PDB entry 1NDI | X-ray diffraction, 2.30 A resolution | chain A

Chain A:
Name: Carnitine Acetyltransferase
Organism: Mus musculus
Notes: EC 2.3.1.7
UniProt: P47934 (CACP_MOUSE); residues 30-625 here = UniProt positions 30-625
Sequence (596 residues; row label = number of the first residue in the row):
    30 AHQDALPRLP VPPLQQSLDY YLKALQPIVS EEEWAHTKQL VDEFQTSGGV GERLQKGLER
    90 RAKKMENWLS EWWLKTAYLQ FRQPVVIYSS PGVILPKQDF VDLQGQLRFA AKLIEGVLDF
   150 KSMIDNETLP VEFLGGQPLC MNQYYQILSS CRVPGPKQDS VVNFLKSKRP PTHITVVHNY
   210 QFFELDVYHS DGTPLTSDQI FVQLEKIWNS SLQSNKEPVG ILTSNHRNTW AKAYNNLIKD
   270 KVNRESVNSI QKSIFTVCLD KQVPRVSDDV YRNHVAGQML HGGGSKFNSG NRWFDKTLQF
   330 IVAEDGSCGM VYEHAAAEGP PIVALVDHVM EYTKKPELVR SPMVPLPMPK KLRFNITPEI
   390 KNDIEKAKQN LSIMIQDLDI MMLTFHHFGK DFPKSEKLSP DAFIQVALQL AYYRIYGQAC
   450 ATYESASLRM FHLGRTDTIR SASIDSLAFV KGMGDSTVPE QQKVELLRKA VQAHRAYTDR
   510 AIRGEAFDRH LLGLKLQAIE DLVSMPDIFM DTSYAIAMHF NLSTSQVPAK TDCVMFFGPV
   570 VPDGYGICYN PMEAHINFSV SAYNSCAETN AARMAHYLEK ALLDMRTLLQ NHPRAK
UniProt features mapped onto this chain:
  - motif: Ala-624, Lys-625 (Microbody targeting signal)
  - active site: His-343 (Proton acceptor)
  - binding site (CoA): Lys-419, Lys-423 to Asp-430, Ser-456, Arg-504, Gln-555
  - binding site ((R)-carnitine): Tyr-452, Ser-454, Thr-465
  - modified residue: Lys-93 (N6-succinyllysine), Lys-261 (N6-acetyllysine), Lys-268 (N6-acetyllysine)
Residues lining bound ligands: coenzyme A (COA): Leu-163, Tyr-341, His-343, Glu-347, Gly-348, Pro-349, Lys-419, Lys-423, Lys-426, Leu-427, Ser-428, Pro-429, Asp-430, Ala-431, Ser-454, Ala-455, Ser-456, Thr-465, Ile-468, Gln-501, Thr-507, Ile-511, Ser-554, Gln-555, Val-556, Glu-582
Reported in the primary citation:
  - binding site for coenzyme A: His-343, Lys-419, Lys-423, Asp-430
  - contacts within the chain: Asp-430/Glu-453 (hydrogen bond)
  - specificity-determining residues: Met-564 (proposed by the authors, not directly observed)
  - catalytic residues: Ser-554 (proposed by the authors, not directly observed)

Overview:
Bound to chain A: coenzyme A. From UniProt: active-site residue His-343, 12 CoA-binding residues and 3
(R)-carnitine-binding residues. The paper reports the catalytic residue Ser-554; a binding site for coenzyme A
at His-343, Lys-419 and Lys-423 among others.
Chain A is Carnitine Acetyltransferase (Mus musculus); the structure, Carnitine Acetyltransferase in complex
with CoA, was determined by X-ray diffraction together with 1NDB and 1NDF from the same study.
